8QH0 - chains H and L of the 3 polymer chains in the assembly; structure by X-ray diffraction, 1.87 A resolution.

== Chain H ==
Molecule: Cv2.3194 Heavy chain
Organism: Homo sapiens
Chain sequence (229 residues; numbered 1 to 229; the number before each row is that of its first residue):
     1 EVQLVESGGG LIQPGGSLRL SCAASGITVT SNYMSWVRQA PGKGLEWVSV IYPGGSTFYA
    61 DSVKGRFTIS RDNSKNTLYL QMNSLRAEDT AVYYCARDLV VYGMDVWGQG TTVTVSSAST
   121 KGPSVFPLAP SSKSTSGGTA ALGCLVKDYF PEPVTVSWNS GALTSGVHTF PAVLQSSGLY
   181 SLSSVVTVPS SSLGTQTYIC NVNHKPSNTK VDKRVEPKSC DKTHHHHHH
Unresolved in the structure: 134-137, 220-229
Disulfides: Cys22-Cys95, Cys144-Cys200

== Chain L ==
Molecule: IGK@ protein
Organism: Homo sapiens
Reference sequence: Q6PJF2 (Q6PJF2_HUMAN); residues 1-214 here correspond to UniProt positions 21-234 (UniProt number = residue number + 20)
Chain sequence (211 residues; each row starts with the number of its first residue; note: 4 numbers in that range are skipped by the numbering (no residue carries them; nothing is unmodelled there)):
     1 EIVLTQSPGT LSLSPGERAT LSCRASQSVS SSYLAWYQQK PGQAPRLLIY GASSRATGIP
    61 GRFSGSGSGT DFTLTISRLE PEDFAIYYCQ QGVTFGGGTK VEIK
   109 RTVAAPSVFI FPPSDEQLKS GTASVVCLLN NFYPREAKVQ WKVDNALQSG NSQESVTEQD
   169 SKDSTYSLSS TLTLSKADYE KHKVYACEVT HQGLSSPVTK SFNRGEN
Unresolved in the structure: 1, 215
Construct notes: conflict Gly9 (Ala29 in Q6PJF2), Ser28 (Ile48 in Q6PJF2), Ser32 (Ala52 in Q6PJF2), Ile49 (Met69 in Q6PJF2), Tyr50 (Phe70 in Q6PJF2), Ala52 (Ser72 in Q6PJF2), Gly61 (Asp81 in Q6PJF2), Ile86 (Val106 in Q6PJF2), Gly92 (Gln116 in Q6PJF2), Val93 (Gly117 in Q6PJF2), Gly97 (Pro121 in Q6PJF2), Glu102 (Asp126 in Q6PJF2); expression tag (215)
Disulfides: Cys23-Cys89, Cys135-Cys195

== How chain H and chain L interact ==
Pairs across the interface - 59 pairs, chain H then chain L:
  Val37(H) with Phe95(L), hydrophobic
  Gln39(H) with Gln39(L), hydrogen bond; Tyr88(L), hydrogen bond
  Lys43(H) with Tyr88(L)
  Gly44(H) with Tyr88(L)
  Leu45(H) with Pro45(L), hydrophobic; Tyr88(L), hydrophobic; Phe95(L)
  Trp47(H) with Val93(L); Phe95(L)
  Tyr94(H) with Gln39(L), hydrogen bond; Gln43(L), hydrogen bond (side chain-backbone); Ala44(L), hydrophobic
  Val101(H) with Tyr50(L); Gly51(L)
  Tyr102(H) with Leu47(L); Tyr50(L)
  Gly103(H) with Tyr37(L); Tyr50(L)
  Met104(H) with Tyr37(L), hydrogen bond (backbone-side chain); Leu47(L)
  Asp105(H) with Leu47(L)
  Trp107(H) with Tyr37(L); Pro45(L)
  Gly108(H) with Ala44(L)
  Val125(H) with Glu124(L)
  Phe126(H) with Ser122(L); Glu124(L); Gln125(L)
  Pro127(H) with Ser122(L)
  Leu128(H) with Phe119(L); Val134(L), hydrophobic
  Ala129(H) with Phe119(L)
  Ala141(H) with Phe117(L), hydrophobic; Phe119(L); Leu136(L), hydrophobic
  Leu145(H) with Ser132(L)
  Lys147(H) with Gln125(L); Ser132(L)
  His168(H) with Asn138(L), hydrogen bond; Asn139(L), hydrogen bond; Ser175(L), hydrogen bond
  Phe170(H) with Leu136(L), hydrophobic; Ser163(L); Thr165(L); Ser175(L); Leu176(L); Ser177(L)
  Pro171(H) with Ser163(L), hydrogen bond (backbone-side chain); Val164(L)
  Val173(H) with Gln161(L); Glu162(L)
  Leu174(H) with Gln161(L), hydrogen bond (backbone-side chain)
  Gln175(H) with Gln161(L)
  Ser183(H) with Ser177(L), hydrogen bond
  Val185(H) with Leu136(L), hydrophobic
  Thr187(H) with Asn138(L)
  Lys213(H) with Glu124(L), salt bridge
  Lys218(H) with Asp123(L), salt bridge
Other interface residues (no listed pair), chain H (40 interface residues in all): Glu46, Val100, Ser132, Thr139, Ala140, Leu142, Thr169
Other interface residues (no listed pair), chain L (38 interface residues in all): Tyr33, Ala35, Gln90, Thr130, Asp168, Thr179, Thr181, Glu214

== In short ==
40 residues of chain H and 38 residues of chain L are in contact, with 11 hydrogen bonds and 2 salt bridges.
Polar pairs include Lys213(H)-Glu124(L), Lys218(H)-Asp123(L) and Gln39(H)-Gln39(L).
Chain H is Cv2.3194 Heavy chain and chain L is IGK@ protein, both from Homo sapiens; the structure, Crystal
structure of the SARS-CoV-2 RBD with the antibody Cv2.3194, was determined by X-ray diffraction together with
8QH1 from the same study.
